Entry 5A83 (X-ray diffraction, 2.09 A resolution); this record covers chain A.

Chain A:
Molecule: Atpase family aaa domain-containing protein 2
From: Homo sapiens
Notes: EC 3.6.1.3; fragment: bromodomain, residues 981-1108
Reference sequence: Q14CR1 (ATAD2_HUMAN); numbering as in UniProt (aligned over 981-1108)
Amino-acid sequence (130 residues; numbered 979 to 1108; the number before each row is that of its first residue):
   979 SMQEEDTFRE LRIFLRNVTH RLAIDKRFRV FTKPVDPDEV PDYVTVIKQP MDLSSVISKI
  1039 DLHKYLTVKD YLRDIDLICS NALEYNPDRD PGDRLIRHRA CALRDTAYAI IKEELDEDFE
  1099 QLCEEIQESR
Sequence notes: expression tag (979-980)
Residues lining bound ligands: YD3 (8-[[(3R,4R)-3-[[1,1-bis(oxidanylidene)thian-4-yl]methoxy]piperidin-4-yl]amino]-3-methyl-5-(5-methylpyridin-3-yl)-1H-quinolin-2-one): Val1008, Val1013, Asp1014, Glu1017, Val1018, Tyr1021, Ala1060, Tyr1063, Asn1064, Asp1068, Gly1070, Asp1071, Leu1073, Ile1074, Arg1077

Summary:
Chain A binds compound YD3.
Chain A is Atpase family aaa domain-containing protein 2 (Homo sapiens); the structure, Crystal structure of
human ATAD2 bromodomain in complex with 4-((3R,
4R)-4-3-methyl-5-(5-methylpyridin-3-yl)-2-oxo-1,2-dihydroquinolin-8-
yl-aminopiperidin-3-yloxymethyl)-1-thiane-1,1-dione, was determined by X-ray diffraction together with 5A81,
5A82 and 5A85 from the same study.
